Entry 3WFC (X-ray diffraction, 2.50 A resolution); this record covers chains B and C of the 4 polymer chains in the assembly.

[Chain B]
Name: Nitric oxide reductase subunit B
Organism: Pseudomonas aeruginosa
Notes: EC 1.7.2.5
UniProt: Q59647 (NORB_PSEAE); aligned to UniProt positions 1-465 over residues 1-465 (the alignment contains insertions or deletions, so no single offset holds)
Chain sequence (465 residues; numbered 1 to 465; the number before each row is that of its first residue):
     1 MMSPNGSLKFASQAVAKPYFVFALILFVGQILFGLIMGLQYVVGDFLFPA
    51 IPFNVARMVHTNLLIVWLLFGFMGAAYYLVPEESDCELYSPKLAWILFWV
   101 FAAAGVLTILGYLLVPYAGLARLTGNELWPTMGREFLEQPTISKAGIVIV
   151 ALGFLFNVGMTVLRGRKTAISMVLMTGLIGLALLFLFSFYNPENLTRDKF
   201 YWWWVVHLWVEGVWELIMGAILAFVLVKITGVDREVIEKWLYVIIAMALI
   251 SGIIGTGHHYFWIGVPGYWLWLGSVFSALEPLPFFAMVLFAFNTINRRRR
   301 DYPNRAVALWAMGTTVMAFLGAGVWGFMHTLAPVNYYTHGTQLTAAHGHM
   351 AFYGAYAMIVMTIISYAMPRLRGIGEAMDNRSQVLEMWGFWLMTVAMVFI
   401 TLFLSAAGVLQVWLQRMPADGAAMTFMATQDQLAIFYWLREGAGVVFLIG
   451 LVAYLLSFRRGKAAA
Unresolved in the structure: 1-9, 459-465
Ion coordination: heme Fe site 1: His60, His349; Ca2+: Glu135 (together with heme) (shared with Gly71(C), Tyr73(C) of chain C); Fe ion: His207, Glu211, His258, His259 (together with carbon monoxide); heme Fe site 2: His347 (together with carbon monoxide)
Residues lining bound ligands:
  - 10M (decyl 4-O-alpha-D-glucopyranosyl-1-thio-beta-D-glucopyranoside), molecule 1: Trp262, Leu270, Trp271, Ser274, Leu331, Ala332, Pro333, Tyr336, Tyr337
  - 10M, molecule 2: Met328, Tyr337, Thr338, Leu343, Val409, Val412, Met417, Pro418, Ala419
  - carbon monoxide (CMO): Trp203, His207, Val210, Glu211, His258, His259, His347
  - heme c (HEC): Pro52, Phe53, Asn54, Met427
  - heme (HEM), molecule 1: Phe27, Gln30, Ile31, Gly34, Leu35, Met37, Gly38, Tyr41, Phe53, Arg57, His60, Thr61, Leu64, Glu135, Phe136, Thr344, Ala345, Gly348, His349, Phe352, Tyr353, Met397, Ile400, Arg440, Glu441, Gly444, Phe447
  - heme (HEM), molecule 2: Glu135, Phe136, Trp202, Trp203, Val210, Glu211, His258, His259, Ser277, Glu280, Pro281, Phe284, Ala322, Gly323, Gly326, Phe327, His329, Thr330, Asn335, Thr338, His339, Gly340, Thr344, His347, Gly348, Ala351, Phe352, Ala355, Tyr356
Swiss-Prot annotation at these positions:
  - binding site (heme b): His60
  - binding site (Fe cation): His207, His258, His259

[Chain C]
Name: Nitric oxide reductase subunit C
Organism: Pseudomonas aeruginosa
UniProt: Q59646 (NORC_PSEAE); numbering as in UniProt (aligned over 1-146)
Chain sequence (146 residues; each row starts with the number of its first residue):
     1 MSETFTKGMARNIYFGGSVFFILLFLALTYHTEKTLPERTNEAAMSAAVV
    51 RGKLVWEQNNCVGCHTLLGEGAYFAPELGNVVGRRGGEEGFNTFLQAWMK
   101 IQPLNVPGRRAMPQFHLSEGQVDDLAEFLKWSSKIDTNQWPPNKEG
Unresolved in the structure: 1-4
Covalently attached groups: heme c (HEC) linked to Cys61, Cys64
Construct notes: conflict Lys100 (Asn in Q59646)
Ion coordination: heme c Fe: His65, Met112; Ca2+: Gly71, Tyr73 (together with heme) (shared with Glu135(B) of chain B)
Residues lining bound ligands:
  - 10M (decyl 4-O-alpha-D-glucopyranosyl-1-thio-beta-D-glucopyranoside): Asn138, Gln139, Pro142
  - heme c (HEC): Asn59, Asn60, His65, Phe74, Ala75, Pro76, Leu78, Val81, Arg84, Arg85, Phe94, Leu95, Trp98, Met99, Leu104, Arg109, Arg110, Ala111, Met112, Pro113, Phe115, Leu125
  - heme (HEM): Gly71, Ala72, Tyr73, Phe74
Swiss-Prot annotation at these positions:
  - binding site (heme c): Cys61, Cys64, His65

[Chain B / chain C interface]
Residue-residue contacts (140; chain B residue first):
  Gln40(B) - Phe74(C)
  Tyr41(B) - Tyr73(C)
  Tyr41(B) - Phe74(C)  hydrophobic
  Tyr41(B) - Arg110(C)  hydrogen bond (backbone-side chain)
  Gly44(B) - Gly108(C)  hydrogen bond (backbone-backbone)
  Gly44(B) - Arg109(C)
  Gly44(B) - Arg110(C)
  Gly44(B) - Ala111(C)
  Asp45(B) - Pro107(C)
  Asp45(B) - Gly108(C)  hydrogen bond (side chain-backbone)
  Asp45(B) - Arg109(C)
  Phe48(B) - Pro103(C)  hydrophobic
  Phe48(B) - Ala111(C)  hydrophobic
  Phe48(B) - Met112(C)
  Phe48(B) - Pro113(C)  hydrophobic
  Phe53(B) - Gly63(C)
  Phe53(B) - Cys64(C)  hydrophobic
  Phe53(B) - Phe74(C)  hydrophobic
  Asn54(B) - Asn60(C)  hydrogen bond
  Asn54(B) - Gly63(C)
  Asn54(B) - Cys64(C)
  Arg57(B) - Gly63(C)
  Arg57(B) - Gly71(C)
  Arg57(B) - Ala72(C)
  Met58(B) - Asn60(C)
  Tyr117(B) - Glu57(C)
  Tyr117(B) - Gln58(C)
  Tyr117(B) - Asn60(C)
  Ala118(B) - Gln58(C)  hydrogen bond (backbone-backbone)
  Ala118(B) - Asn59(C)
  Pro130(B) - Leu54(C)  hydrophobic
  Met132(B) - Glu57(C)
  Gly133(B) - Glu57(C)
  Gly133(B) - Val62(C)
  Glu135(B) - Val62(C)
  Glu135(B) - Gly71(C)  hydrogen bond (side chain-backbone)
  Ala169(B) - Lys7(C)
  Thr176(B) - Tyr14(C)
  Asn191(B) - Lys53(C)  hydrogen bond
  Asn191(B) - Glu57(C)  hydrogen bond
  Pro192(B) - Lys53(C)  hydrogen bond (backbone-side chain)
  Glu193(B) - Met45(C)
  Glu193(B) - Val50(C)
  Glu193(B) - Lys53(C)
  Asn194(B) - Thr40(C)  hydrogen bond
  Asn194(B) - Glu42(C)  hydrogen bond
  Asn194(B) - Met45(C)
  Asn194(B) - Trp131(C)
  Leu195(B) - Leu67(C)  hydrophobic
  Thr196(B) - Thr40(C)
  Thr196(B) - Ile135(C)
  Arg197(B) - Glu33(C)  salt bridge
  Arg197(B) - Leu36(C)
  Asp198(B) - Lys53(C)  salt bridge
  Asp198(B) - Glu57(C)
  Lys199(B) - Leu67(C)  hydrogen bond (side chain-backbone)
  Lys199(B) - Leu68(C)
  Lys199(B) - Glu70(C)  salt bridge
  Phe200(B) - Thr29(C)
  Tyr201(B) - Thr29(C)
  Tyr201(B) - Glu33(C)  hydrogen bond
  Trp203(B) - Glu70(C)  hydrogen bond
  Trp204(B) - Phe25(C)  hydrophobic
  Trp204(B) - Thr29(C)
  Glu235(B) - Lys7(C)
  Glu238(B) - Lys7(C)  salt bridge
  Lys239(B) - Phe5(C)
  Lys239(B) - Thr6(C)
  Lys239(B) - Lys7(C)
  Lys239(B) - Ala10(C)
  Tyr242(B) - Lys7(C)
  Tyr242(B) - Ala10(C)  hydrophobic
  Tyr242(B) - Arg11(C)
  Tyr242(B) - Tyr14(C)  hydrophobic
  Val243(B) - Phe5(C)  hydrophobic
  Val243(B) - Ala10(C)  hydrophobic
  Ile245(B) - Tyr14(C)  hydrophobic
  Ala246(B) - Tyr14(C)  hydrophobic
  Leu249(B) - Tyr14(C)  hydrophobic
  Ile250(B) - Phe21(C)  hydrophobic
  Ile253(B) - Phe21(C)
  Ile253(B) - Phe25(C)
  Ile254(B) - Phe21(C)  hydrophobic
  Ile254(B) - Leu24(C)  hydrophobic
  Thr256(B) - Phe25(C)
  Phe261(B) - Asn138(C)  hydrogen bond (backbone-side chain)
  Trp262(B) - Leu68(C)
  Trp262(B) - Thr137(C)  hydrogen bond (backbone-side chain)
  Trp262(B) - Trp140(C)  hydrophobic
  Ile263(B) - Leu68(C)
  Ile263(B) - Glu70(C)
  Gly264(B) - Arg39(C)  hydrogen bond (backbone-side chain)
  Gly264(B) - Ile135(C)
  Gly264(B) - Asp136(C)
  Val265(B) - Thr32(C)
  Val265(B) - Arg39(C)  hydrogen bond (backbone-side chain)
  Val265(B) - Asn138(C)  hydrogen bond (backbone-side chain)
  Pro266(B) - Thr32(C)
  Pro266(B) - Thr35(C)
  Pro266(B) - Arg39(C)
  Tyr268(B) - Leu28(C)
  Tyr268(B) - His31(C)
  Tyr268(B) - Thr32(C)  hydrogen bond
  Trp269(B) - Phe25(C)  hydrophobic
  Trp269(B) - Leu28(C)  hydrophobic
  Trp269(B) - Thr32(C)  hydrogen bond
  Leu272(B) - Leu28(C)  hydrophobic
  Phe276(B) - Phe21(C)  hydrophobic
  Tyr336(B) - Gln139(C)  hydrogen bond (side chain-backbone)
  Tyr336(B) - Trp140(C)  hydrogen bond (backbone-side chain)
  Tyr336(B) - Pro141(C)
  Tyr336(B) - Pro142(C)
  His339(B) - Leu68(C)  hydrogen bond (side chain-backbone)
  His339(B) - Gly69(C)  hydrogen bond (side chain-backbone)
  His339(B) - Trp140(C)
  Gly340(B) - Gly69(C)
  Gly340(B) - Tyr73(C)
  Gln342(B) - Tyr73(C)
  Thr344(B) - Tyr73(C)
  Gln415(B) - Asn143(C)  hydrogen bond (backbone-side chain)
  Gln415(B) - Glu145(C)
  Gln415(B) - Gly146(C)  hydrogen bond (side chain-backbone)
  Arg416(B) - Trp140(C)
  Arg416(B) - Pro142(C)
  Arg416(B) - Asn143(C)  hydrogen bond (backbone-side chain)
  Arg416(B) - Gly146(C)  hydrogen bond (side chain-backbone)
  Pro418(B) - Asn143(C)  hydrogen bond (backbone-side chain)
  Asp420(B) - Asn143(C)
  Asp420(B) - Lys144(C)  hydrogen bond (side chain-backbone)
  Ala423(B) - Asn143(C)
  Ala423(B) - Glu145(C)
  Met424(B) - Glu145(C)
  Thr425(B) - Glu145(C)
  Phe426(B) - Tyr73(C)
  Phe426(B) - Phe74(C)
  Phe426(B) - Ala75(C)
  Phe426(B) - Pro76(C)  hydrophobic
  Met427(B) - Arg109(C)
  Gln430(B) - Arg110(C)
  Tyr437(B) - Arg110(C)
Also at the interface, not in a pair above, chain B (83 interface residues in all): Val42, Val43, Pro52, Ala121, Arg134, Glu138, Leu216, Trp240, His259, Tyr260, Gly267, Leu270, Tyr337, Thr341, Ala345
Also at the interface, not in a pair above, chain C (70 interface residues in all): Ile13, Gly17, Ser18, Ile22, Leu26, Thr66, Val106, Phe128, Ser132

[Overview]
83 residues of chain B and 70 residues of chain C are in contact; the contacts include 31 hydrogen bonds and 4
salt bridges. Among the polar pairs are Arg197(B)-Glu33(C), Asp198(B)-Lys53(C) and Lys199(B)-Glu70(C).
Here chain B is Nitric oxide reductase subunit B and chain C is Nitric oxide reductase subunit C, both from
Pseudomonas aeruginosa. Entry 3WFC (Reduced and carbonmonoxide-bound cytochrome c-dependent nitric oxide
reductase (cNOR) from Pseudomonas aeruginosa in complex with antibody ...) was determined by X-ray diffraction
together with 3WFB, 3WFD and 3WFE from the same study.
